Entry 6QDX (X-ray diffraction, 2.10 A resolution); this record covers chain A.

# Chain A
Molecule: Ribosomal RNA large subunit methyltransferase J
Organism: Escherichia coli
Notes: EC 2.1.1.266
UniProt: A0A0G3KF30 (A0A0G3KF30_ECOLX); residue numbers follow UniProt; this construct covers 1-280
Amino-acid sequence (283 residues; each row starts with the number of its first residue; numbers below 1 keep their minus sign (Gly-2 is residue -2)):
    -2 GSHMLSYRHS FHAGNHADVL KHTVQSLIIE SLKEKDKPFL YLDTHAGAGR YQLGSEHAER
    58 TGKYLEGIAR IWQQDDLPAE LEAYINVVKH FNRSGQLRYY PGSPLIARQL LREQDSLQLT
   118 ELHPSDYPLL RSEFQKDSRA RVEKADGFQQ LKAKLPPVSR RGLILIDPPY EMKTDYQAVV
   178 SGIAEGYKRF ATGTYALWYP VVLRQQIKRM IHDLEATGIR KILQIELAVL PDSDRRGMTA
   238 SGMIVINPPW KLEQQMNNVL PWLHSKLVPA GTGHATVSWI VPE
Not modelled in the structure: -2 to 2, 52-56
Differences from the reference sequence: expression tag (-2 to 0); engineered mutation Lys60 (Glu in A0A0G3KF30)
Small-molecule neighbours: HY8 ((2S)-4-[[(2S,3S,4R,5R)-5-(6-aminopurin-9-yl)-3,4-bis(oxidanyl)oxolan-2-yl]methyl-[3-[[9-[(2S,3R,4S,5S)-5-(hydroxymethyl)-3,4-bis(oxidanyl)oxolan-2-yl]purin-6-yl]amino]propyl]amino]-2-azanyl-butanoic acid): Ser7, His9, Ala10, Gly11, Asn12, Asp15, Lys18, His19, Asp40, His42, Ala43, Gly44, Tyr48, Gly99, Ser100, Pro101, Leu162, Asp164, Pro166, Tyr167, Glu168, Pro197, Val199, Met235
What the authors report for this chain:
  - binding site for HY8: Asn12, Lys18, His19, His42, Asp164
  - catalytic residues: Lys18, Asp164 (proposed by the authors, not directly observed)

# In short
Chain A binds compound HY8. The paper reports catalytic residues Lys18 and Asp164; a binding site for HY8 at
Asn12, Lys18 and His19 among others.
Chain A is Ribosomal RNA large subunit methyltransferase J (Escherichia coli); the structure, Structure of
E.coli RlmJ in complex with a bisubstrate analogue (BA4), was determined by X-ray diffraction (same
publication as 6QE0, 6QE5 and 6QE6).
